Entry 8T8R (X-ray diffraction, 2.87 A resolution); this record covers chains A and B.

# Chain A
Protein: Sortilin
Source organism: Homo sapiens
UniProt: Q99523 (SORT_HUMAN); residues 46-723 here correspond to UniProt positions 79-756 (UniProt number = residue number + 33)
Sequence (678 residues; numbered 46 to 723; the number before each row is that of its first residue):
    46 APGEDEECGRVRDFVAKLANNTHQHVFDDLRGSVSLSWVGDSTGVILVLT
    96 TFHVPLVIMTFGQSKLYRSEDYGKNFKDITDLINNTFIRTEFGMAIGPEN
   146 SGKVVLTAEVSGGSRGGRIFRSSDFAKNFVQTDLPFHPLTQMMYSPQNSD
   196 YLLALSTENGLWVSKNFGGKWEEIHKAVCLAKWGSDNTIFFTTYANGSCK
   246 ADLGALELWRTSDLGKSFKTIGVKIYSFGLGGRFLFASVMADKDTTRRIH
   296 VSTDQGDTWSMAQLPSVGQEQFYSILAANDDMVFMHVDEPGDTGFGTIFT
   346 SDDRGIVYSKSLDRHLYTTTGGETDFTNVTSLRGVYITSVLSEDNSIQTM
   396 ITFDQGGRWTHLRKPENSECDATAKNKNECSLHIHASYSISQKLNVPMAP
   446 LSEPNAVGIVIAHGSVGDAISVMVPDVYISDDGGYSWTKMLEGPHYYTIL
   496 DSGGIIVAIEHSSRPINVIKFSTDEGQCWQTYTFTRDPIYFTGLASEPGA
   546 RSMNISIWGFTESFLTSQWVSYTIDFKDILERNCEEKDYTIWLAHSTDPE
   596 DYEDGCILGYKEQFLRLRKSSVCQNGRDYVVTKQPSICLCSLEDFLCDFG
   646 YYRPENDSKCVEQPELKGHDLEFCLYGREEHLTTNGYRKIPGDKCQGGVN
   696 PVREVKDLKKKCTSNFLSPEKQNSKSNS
Not modelled in the structure: 46-52, 76-77, 99-106, 559-560, 716-723
Disulfides: C53-C523, C224-C244, C415-C425, C579-C618, C601-C633, C635-C690, C642-C655, C669-C707
Glycans and other covalent adducts: N-acetylglucosamine (NAG) linked to N65, N129, N373, N549

# Chain B
Protein: Paragranulin peptide
UniProt: P28799 (GRN_HUMAN); residues 1-16 here correspond to UniProt positions 578-593 (UniProt number = residue number + 577)
Sequence (16 residues; row label = number of the first residue in the row):
     1 PRWDAPLRDPALRPIL
Not modelled in the structure: 1-2, 8-10
Differences from the reference sequence: conflict P14 (Gln591 in P28799), I15 (Leu592 in P28799)

# Chain A / chain B interface
Residue-residue contacts (28; chain A residue first):
  V79(A) with W3(B); D4(B), hydrogen bond (backbone-backbone)
  S80(A) with D4(B)
  L81(A) with D4(B), hydrogen bond (backbone-backbone); A5(B); P6(B)
  Y271(A) with L16(B)
  S272(A) with I15(B); L16(B)
  F273(A) with L16(B), hydrophobic
  G274(A) with L16(B)
  S283(A) with L16(B), hydrogen bond (side chain-backbone)
  R292(A) with L16(B), hydrogen bond (side chain-backbone)
  F317(A) with L16(B)
  Y318(A) with I15(B); L16(B), hydrogen bond (backbone-backbone)
  S319(A) with R13(B); P14(B)
  I320(A) with R13(B); P14(B), hydrogen bond (backbone-backbone)
  L321(A) with R13(B), hydrogen bond (backbone-side chain)
  G366(A) with I15(B)
  F371(A) with R13(B), hydrogen bond (backbone-side chain)
  T537(A) with W3(B)
  G538(A) with W3(B)
  L539(A) with W3(B)
  W553(A) with W3(B)
  W564(A) with W3(B)
Interface residues without a listed pair, chain A (26 interface residues in all): L275, F281, A282, Y362, T369

# In short
The interface between chain A and chain B involves 26 residues on one side and 8 on the other; the contacts
include 8 hydrogen bonds. Polar contacts include S283(A)-L16(B), R292(A)-L16(B) and Y318(A)-L16(B). Covalently
linked N-acetylglucosamine: at N65(A), N129(A), N373(A) and N549(A).
Here chain A is Sortilin (Homo sapiens) and chain B is Paragranulin peptide. Entry 8T8R (Sortilin-PGRN peptide
complex) was determined by X-ray diffraction.
